PDB entry 7N2Q | X-ray diffraction, 2.70 A resolution | chains F and A of the 5 polymer chains in the assembly

# Chain F
Molecule: AS4.3 T cell receptor beta chain
From: Homo sapiens
Sequence (241 residues; numbered 4 to 244; the number before each row is that of its first residue):
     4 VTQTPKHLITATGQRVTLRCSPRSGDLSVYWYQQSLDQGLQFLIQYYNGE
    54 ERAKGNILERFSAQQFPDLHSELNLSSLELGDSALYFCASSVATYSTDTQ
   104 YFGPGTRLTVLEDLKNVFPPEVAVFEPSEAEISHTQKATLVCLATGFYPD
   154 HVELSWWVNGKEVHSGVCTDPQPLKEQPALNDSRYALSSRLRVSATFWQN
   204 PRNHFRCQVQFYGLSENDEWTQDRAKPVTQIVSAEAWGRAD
Disordered / not traced: 242-244
Cystine bridges: C23-C91, C145-C210
Glycans and other covalent adducts: N-acetylglucosamine (NAG) linked to N77

# Chain A
Molecule: Human leukocyte antigen B27
From: Homo sapiens
Reference sequence: A3F718 (A3F718_HUMAN); residues 1-278 here correspond to UniProt positions 11-288 (UniProt number = residue number + 10)
Sequence (278 residues; numbered 1 to 278; the number before each row is that of its first residue):
     1 GSHSMRYFHTSVSRPGRGEPRFITVGYVDDTLFVRFDSDAASPREEPRAP
    51 WIEQEGPEYWDRETQISKAKAQTDREDLRTLLRYYNQSEAGSHTLQNMYG
   101 CDVGPDGRLLRGYHQDAYDGKDYIALNEDLSSWTAADTAAQITQRKWEAA
   151 RVAEQLRAYLEGECVEWLRRYLENGKETLQRADPPKTHVTHHPISDHEAT
   201 LRCWALGFYPAEITLTWQRDGEDQTQDTELVETRPAGDRTFQKWAAVVVP
   251 SGEEQRYTCHVQHEGLPKPLTLRWEPSS
Disordered / not traced: 277-278
Sequence notes: conflict S67 (Cys77 in A3F718)
Cystine bridges: C101-C164, C203-C259
What the authors report for this chain:
  - mutagenesis - H114Y: unchanged stability
  - mutagenesis - D116H: unchanged signaling with YeiH protein

# How chain F and chain A interact
Contacting residue pairs (9; chain F residue first):
  R55(F) - E76(A)  salt bridge
  Y98(F) - K146(A)
  Y98(F) - W147(A)
  Y98(F) - A150(A)  hydrophobic
  T100(F) - A150(A)  hydrogen bond (side chain-backbone)
  T100(F) - R151(A)
  T100(F) - V152(A)
  T100(F) - Q155(A)
  D101(F) - A150(A)
Interface residues without a listed pair, chain F (6 interface residues in all): Y50, T97

# In short
6 residues of chain F and 7 residues of chain A are in contact, with 1 hydrogen bond and 1 salt bridge. Among
the polar pairs are R55(F)-E76(A) and T100(F)-A150(A). N-acetylglucosamine is covalently linked to N77(F). The
paper reports that H114Y of chain A leaves stability unchanged; D116H of chain A leaves signaling with YeiH
protein unchanged.
Chain F is AS4.3 T cell receptor beta chain and chain A is Human leukocyte antigen B27, both from Homo
sapiens; the structure, AS4.3-yeih-HLA*B27, was determined by X-ray diffraction, deposited together with 7N2N,
7N2O, 7N2P, 7N2R, 7N2S and 8CX4.
